PDB entry 6THL | X-ray diffraction, 2.80 A resolution | chains A and B

== Chain A ==
Name: Rtt106p
From: Saccharomyces cerevisiae
Reference sequence: C7GTH4 (C7GTH4_YEAS2); residues 65-301 here = UniProt positions 65-301
Chain sequence (240 residues; each row starts with the number of its first residue):
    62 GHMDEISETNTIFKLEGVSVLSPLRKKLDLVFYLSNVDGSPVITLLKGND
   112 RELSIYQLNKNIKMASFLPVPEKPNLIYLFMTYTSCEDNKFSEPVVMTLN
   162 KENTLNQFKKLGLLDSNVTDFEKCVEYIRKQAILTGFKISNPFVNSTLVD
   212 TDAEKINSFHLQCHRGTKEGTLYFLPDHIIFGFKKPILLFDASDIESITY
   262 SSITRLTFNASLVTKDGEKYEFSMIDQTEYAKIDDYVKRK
Disordered / not traced: 62-65, 119-120, 206-217, 299-301
Sequence notes: expression tag (62-64)

== Chain B ==
Name: Box C/D snoRNA protein 1
From: Saccharomyces cerevisiae
Reference sequence: P38772 (BCD1_YEAST); residues 120-303 here = UniProt positions 120-303
Chain sequence (185 residues; numbered 119 to 303; the number before each row is that of its first residue):
   119 MRDSTECQRIIRRGVNCLMLPKGMQRSSQNRSKWDKTMDLFVWSVEWILC
   169 PMQEKGEKKELFKHVSHRIKETDFLVQGMGKNVFQKCCEFYRLAGTSSCI
   219 EGEDGSETKEERTQILQKSGLKFYTKTFPYNTTHIMDSKKLVELAIHEKC
   269 IGELLKNTTVIEFPTIFVAMTEADLPEGYEVLHQE
Disordered / not traced: 119-127, 173-177, 211-224, 248-252, 302-303
Sequence notes: initiating methionine (119)

== How chain A and chain B interact ==
Pairs across the interface (36):
  Ser68(A) with Asp255(B), hydrogen bond
  Glu69(A) with Leu138(B); Arg144(B), salt bridge; Lys244(B), salt bridge; Asp255(B); Ile279(B)
  Thr70(A) with Leu138(B); Met142(B); Asp255(B)
  Asn71(A) with Met142(B)
  Thr72(A) with Met142(B), hydrogen bond (backbone-side chain); Gln143(B), hydrogen bond (backbone-backbone)
  Ile73(A) with Gly141(B); Met142(B), hydrophobic; Gln143(B), hydrogen bond (backbone-backbone)
  Phe74(A) with Gln143(B)
  Lys75(A) with Gln143(B), hydrogen bond (backbone-side chain)
  Glu77(A) with Lys181(B), salt bridge
  Leu95(A) with Met142(B), hydrophobic
  Lys171(A) with Phe180(B); Lys181(B); His182(B); Val183(B), hydrogen bond (backbone-backbone)
  Leu172(A) with Gln143(B); Gln147(B), hydrogen bond (backbone-side chain); Val183(B)
  Gly173(A) with Arg149(B), hydrogen bond (backbone-side chain); Val183(B); His185(B), hydrogen bond (backbone-side chain)
  Leu174(A) with Ser146(B); Arg149(B)
  Leu175(A) with Arg149(B)
  Asp176(A) with Arg149(B), salt bridge
  Tyr188(A) with Gln143(B), hydrogen bond
  Gln192(A) with Gly141(B), hydrogen bond (side chain-backbone)
  Leu195(A) with Gly141(B)
Other interface residues (no listed pair), chain A (20 interface residues in all): Lys170
Other interface residues (no listed pair), chain B (18 interface residues in all): Ile253, Thr283

== Summary ==
20 residues of chain A and 18 residues of chain B are in contact, with 11 hydrogen bonds and 4 salt bridges.
Among the polar pairs are Glu69(A)-Arg144(B), Glu69(A)-Lys244(B) and Glu77(A)-Lys181(B).
Chain A is Rtt106p and chain B is Box C/D snoRNA protein 1, both from Saccharomyces cerevisiae; the structure,
Crystal structure of the complex between RTT106 and BCD1, was determined by X-ray diffraction.
